Entry 3GQP (X-ray diffraction, 2.00 A resolution); this record covers chains C and D of the 4 polymer chains in the assembly.

== Chain C ==
Name: Hemoglobin subunit alpha
Source organism: Felis silvestris catus
Reference sequence: P07405 (HBA_FELCA); residue numbers follow UniProt; this construct covers 1-141
Amino-acid sequence (141 residues; numbered 1 to 141; the number before each row is that of its first residue):
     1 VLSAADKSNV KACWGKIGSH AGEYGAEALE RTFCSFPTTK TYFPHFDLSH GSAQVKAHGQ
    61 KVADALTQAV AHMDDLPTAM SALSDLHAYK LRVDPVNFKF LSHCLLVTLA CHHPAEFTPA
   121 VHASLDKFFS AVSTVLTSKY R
Ion coordination: heme Fe near His-87 (its only coordinating residue here)
Residues lining bound ligands: heme (HEM): Thr-39, Tyr-42, Phe-43, His-45, Phe-46, His-58, Lys-61, Val-62, Ala-65, Leu-66, Met-80, Leu-83, Leu-86, His-87, Leu-91, Val-93, Asn-97, Phe-98, Leu-101, Leu-105, Val-132, Leu-136
Curated features (UniProtKB/Swiss-Prot):
  - binding site (O2): His-58
  - binding site (heme b): His-87
  - modified residue: Ser-3 (Phosphoserine), Lys-7 (N6-succinyllysine), Lys-11 (N6-succinyllysine), Lys-16 (N6-acetyllysine), Tyr-24 (Phosphotyrosine), Ser-35 (Phosphoserine), Lys-40 (N6-succinyllysine), Ser-49 (Phosphoserine), Ser-102 (Phosphoserine), Thr-108 (Phosphothreonine), Ser-124 (Phosphoserine), Thr-134 (Phosphothreonine), Thr-137 (Phosphothreonine), Ser-138 (Phosphoserine)

== Chain D ==
Name: Hemoglobin subunit beta-A/B
Source organism: Felis silvestris catus
Reference sequence: P07412 (HBB_FELCA); residue numbers follow UniProt; this construct covers 2-146
Amino-acid sequence (145 residues; row label = number of the first residue in the row):
     2 FLTAEEKGLV NGLWGKVNVD EVGGEALGRL LVVYPWTQRF FESFGDLSSA DAIMSNAKVK
    62 AHGKKVLNSF SDGLKNIDDL KGAFAKLSEL HCDKLHVDPE NFRLLGNVLV CVLAHHFGHD
   122 FNPQVQAAFQ KVVAGVANAL AHKYH
Ion coordination: heme Fe near His-92 (its only coordinating residue here)
Residues lining bound ligands: heme (HEM): Leu-31, Thr-38, Phe-41, Phe-42, Ser-44, Phe-45, His-63, Lys-66, Val-67, Ser-70, Phe-71, Phe-85, Leu-88, Leu-91, His-92, Leu-96, Val-98, Asn-102, Phe-103, Leu-106, Gly-107, Val-137, Leu-141
Curated features (UniProtKB/Swiss-Prot):
  - binding site (heme b): His-63, His-92
  - modified residue: Ser-44 (Phosphoserine), Lys-59 (N6-acetyllysine), Lys-82 (N6-acetyllysine), Cys-93 (S-nitrosocysteine), Lys-144 (N6-acetyllysine)
  - natural variant: Thr-4 (T4S: In beta-B), Asn-139 (N139S: In beta-B), Lys-144 (K144R: In beta-B)

== Interface between chain C and chain D ==
Residue-residue contacts - 39 pairs, chain C then chain D:
  Glu-30(C) with Pro-124(D); Gln-125(D), hydrogen bond
  Arg-31(C) with Phe-122(D), hydrogen bond (side chain-backbone); Asn-123(D); Pro-124(D); Gln-127(D), hydrogen bond
  Cys-34(C) with Pro-124(D); Ala-128(D), hydrophobic
  Ser-35(C) with Gln-127(D), hydrogen bond; Ala-128(D); Gln-131(D)
  Phe-36(C) with Gln-131(D)
  His-103(C) with Asn-108(D); Val-111(D); Gln-127(D); Gln-131(D), hydrogen bond
  Cys-104(C) with Gln-127(D)
  Leu-106(C) with Cys-112(D), hydrophobic
  Val-107(C) with Val-111(D), hydrophobic; Ala-115(D), hydrophobic; Gln-127(D)
  Ala-110(C) with Cys-112(D); Ala-115(D); His-116(D)
  Cys-111(C) with Ala-115(D), hydrophobic; Gly-119(D); Phe-122(D)
  Pro-114(C) with His-116(D)
  Phe-117(C) with Arg-30(D), hydrogen bond (backbone-side chain); His-116(D)
  Thr-118(C) with Arg-30(D), hydrogen bond (backbone-side chain)
  Pro-119(C) with Arg-30(D); Val-33(D); Met-55(D), hydrophobic
  His-122(C) with Arg-30(D), hydrogen bond; Val-34(D)
  Ala-123(C) with Val-34(D)
  Asp-126(C) with Val-34(D); Tyr-35(D), hydrogen bond
Also at the interface, not in a pair above, chain D (21 interface residues in all): Ala-51, Val-109, His-120

== Summary ==
18 residues of chain C face 21 of chain D across their interface; the contacts include 9 hydrogen bonds. Polar
contacts include Glu-30(C)/Gln-125(D), Arg-31(C)/Phe-122(D) and Arg-31(C)/Gln-127(D). Chain C binds heme.
Chain D binds heme.
Chain C is Hemoglobin subunit alpha and chain D is Hemoglobin subunit beta-A/B, both from Felis silvestris
catus; the structure, Crystal structure determination of cat (Felis silvestris catus) hemoglobin at 2.0
angstrom resolution, was determined by X-ray diffraction.
